PDB entry 7XFG | solution NMR | chains A and B

== Chain A ==
Molecule: Histone acetyltransferase p300
Source organism: Homo sapiens
Notes: EC 2.3.1.48, 2.3.1.-; fragment: TAZ2 domain
UniProtKB: Q09472 (EP300_HUMAN); residues 5-94 here correspond to UniProt positions 1723-1812 (UniProt number = residue number + 1718)
Amino-acid sequence (102 residues; row label = number of the first residue in the row):
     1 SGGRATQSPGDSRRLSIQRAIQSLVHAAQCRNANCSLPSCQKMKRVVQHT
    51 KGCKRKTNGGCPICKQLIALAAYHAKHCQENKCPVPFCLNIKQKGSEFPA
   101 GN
Sequence notes: expression tag (1-4, 95-102); engineered mutation Ala20 (Cys1738 in Q09472), Ala28 (Cys1746 in Q09472), Ala71 (Cys1789 in Q09472), Ala72 (Cys1790 in Q09472)
Metal / ion sites: Zn2+ site 1: His26, Cys30, Cys35, Cys40; Zn2+ site 2: His49, Cys53, Cys61, Cys64; Zn2+ site 3: His74, Cys78, Cys83, Cys88
Swiss-Prot annotation at these positions:
  - zinc finger: Gly10 to Ile91 (TAZ-type 2)
  - modified residue: Ser8 (Phosphoserine)

== Chain B ==
Molecule: NUT family member 1
UniProtKB: Q86Y26 (NUTM1_HUMAN); residues 201-216 here correspond to UniProt positions 403-418 (UniProt number = residue number + 202)
Amino-acid sequence (16 residues; row label = number of the first residue in the row):
   201 GMYPDPGLLSYINELC

== How chain A and chain B interact ==
Contacting residue pairs - 30 pairs, chain A then chain B:
  Arg13(A) - Asp205(B)
  Arg13(A) - Pro206(B)
  Arg13(A) - Leu209(B)
  Ser16(A) - Leu209(B)
  Ile17(A) - Pro206(B)
  Ile17(A) - Leu209(B)
  Arg19(A) - Glu214(B)
  Ala20(A) - Leu209(B)
  Ser39(A) - Glu214(B)
  Lys42(A) - Tyr211(B)
  Lys42(A) - Ile212(B)
  Met43(A) - Leu208(B)
  Met43(A) - Ile212(B)
  Val46(A) - Leu208(B)
  Ile63(A) - Leu208(B)
  Ile63(A) - Tyr211(B)
  Lys65(A) - Pro204(B)
  Gln66(A) - Asp205(B)
  Gln66(A) - Gly207(B)
  Gln66(A) - Leu208(B)
  Leu67(A) - Leu208(B)
  Ala69(A) - Pro204(B)
  Ala69(A) - Pro206(B)
  Leu70(A) - Pro206(B)
  Leu70(A) - Leu208(B)
  Leu70(A) - Leu209(B)
  Tyr73(A) - Tyr203(B)
  Tyr73(A) - Pro204(B)
  Tyr73(A) - Pro206(B)
  Lys76(A) - Tyr203(B)
Interface residues without a listed pair, chain A (20 interface residues in all): Ile68, Ala72, Phe98
Interface features reported in the paper:
  - specific contacts: Lys42(A)-Tyr211(B)
  - interface residues, chain A: Ile17(A), Ala20(A), Lys42(A), Met43(A), Val46(A), Ile63(A), Gln66(A), Leu67(A), Leu70(A)
  - interface residues, chain B: Tyr203(B), Pro206(B), Leu208(B), Leu209(B), Tyr211(B), Ile212(B)

== In short ==
20 residues of chain A and 10 residues of chain B are in contact. The paper describes a contact between
Lys42(A) and Tyr211(B). His26(A), Cys30(A), Cys35(A) and Cys40(A) coordinate Zn2+ site 1. His49(A), Cys53(A),
Cys61(A) and Cys64(A) coordinate Zn2+ site 2. From the paper: interface residues Ile17(A), Ala20(A) and
Tyr203(B) among others.
Here chain A is Histone acetyltransferase p300 (Homo sapiens) and chain B is NUT family member 1. Entry 7XFG
(NMR solution structures of p300 TAZ2 domain in complex with BRD4-NUT F1c domain binding motif #1) was
determined by solution NMR.
